8JD5 - chains A and B of the 6 polymer chains in the assembly; structure by electron microscopy, 3.60 A resolution.

# Chain A
Name: Guanine nucleotide-binding protein G(i) subunit alpha-1
Organism: Homo sapiens
UniProt: P63096 (GNAI1_HUMAN); residues 1-354 here = UniProt positions 1-354
Amino-acid sequence (354 residues; each row starts with the number of its first residue):
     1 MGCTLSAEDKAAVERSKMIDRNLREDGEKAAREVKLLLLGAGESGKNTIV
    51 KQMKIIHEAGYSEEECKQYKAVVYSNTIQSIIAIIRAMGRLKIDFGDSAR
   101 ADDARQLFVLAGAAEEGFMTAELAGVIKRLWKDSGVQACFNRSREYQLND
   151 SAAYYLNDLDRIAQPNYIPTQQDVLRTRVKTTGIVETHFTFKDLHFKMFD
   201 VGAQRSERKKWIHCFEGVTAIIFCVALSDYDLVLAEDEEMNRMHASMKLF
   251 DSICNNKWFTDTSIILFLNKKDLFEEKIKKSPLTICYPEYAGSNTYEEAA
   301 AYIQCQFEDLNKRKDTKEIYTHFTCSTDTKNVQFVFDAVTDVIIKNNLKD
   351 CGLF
Unresolved in the structure: 1-5, 55-181
Construct notes: engineered mutation Asn47 (Ser in P63096), Ala203 (Gly in P63096), Ala245 (Glu in P63096), Ser326 (Ala in P63096)
Curated features (UniProtKB/Swiss-Prot):
  - region: Lys35 to Lys46, Thr48 (G1 motif), Asp173 to Thr181 (G2 motif), Phe196 to Gly202, Gln204, Arg205 (G3 motif), Ile265 to Asp272 (G4 motif), Thr324, Cys325, Thr327 to Thr329 (G5 motif)
  - binding site (GTP): Glu43 to Lys46, Thr48, Ser151, Leu175 to Thr181, Asp200 to Gly202, Gln204, Asn269 to Asp272
  - binding site (Mg(2+)): Thr181
  - modified residue: Arg178 (ADP-ribosylarginine), Gln204 (Deamidated glutamine), Cys351 (ADP-ribosylcysteine)
  - lipidation: Gly2 (N-myristoyl glycine), Cys3 (S-palmitoyl cysteine)
  - natural variant: Gly40 (G40C: In NEDHISB; G40R: In NEDHISB), Gly45 (G45D: In NEDHISB), Thr48 (T48I: In NEDHISB; T48K: In NEDHISB), Gln52 (Q52P: In NEDHISB), Ser75 (deletion: In NEDHISB; uncertain significance), Gln172 (deletion: In NEDHISB), Asp173 (D173V: In NEDHISB), Glu186 to Phe189 (deletion: In NEDHISB; uncertain significance), Cys224 (C224Y: In NEDHISB), Lys270 (K270N: In NEDHISB; K270R: In NEDHISB), Asp272 (D272G: In NEDHISB), Val332 (V332E: In NEDHISB; uncertain significance)
  - mutagenesis: Gly42 (G42R: Abolishes switch to an activated conformation and dissociation from beta and gamma subunits upon GTP binding. Abolishes interaction with RGS family members), Glu116 (E116L: Enhances interaction (inactive GDP-bound) with RGS14), Gln147 (Q147L: Enhances interaction (inactive GDP-bound) with RGS14)

# Chain B
Name: Guanine nucleotide-binding protein G(I)/G(S)/G(T) subunit beta-1
Organism: Homo sapiens
UniProt: P62873 (GBB1_HUMAN); residues 2-340 here = UniProt positions 2-340
Amino-acid sequence (351 residues; each row starts with the number of its first residue; numbers below 1 keep their minus sign (Met-10 is residue -10)):
   -10 MHHHHHHGSLLQSELDQLRQEAEQLKNQIRDARKACADATLSQITNNIDP
    40 VGRIQMRTRRTLRGHLAKIYAMHWGTDSRLLVSASQDGKLIIWDSYTTNK
    90 VHAIPLRSSWVMTCAYAPSGNYVACGGLDNICSIYNLKTREGNVRVSREL
   140 AGHTGYLSCCRFLDDNQIVTSSGDTTCALWDIETGQQTTTFTGHTGDVMS
   190 LSLAPDTRLFVSGACDASAKLWDVREGMCRQTFTGHESDINAICFFPNGN
   240 AFATGSDDATCRLFDLRADQELMTYSHDNIICGITSVSFSKSGRLLLAGY
   290 DDFNCNVWDALKADRAGVLAGHDNRVSCLGVTDDGMAVATGSWDSFLKIW
   340 N
Unresolved in the structure: -10 to 6
Construct notes: initiating methionine (-10); expression tag (-9 to 1)
Curated features (UniProtKB/Swiss-Prot):
  - modified residue: Ser2 (N-acetylserine), His266 (Phosphohistidine)
  - natural variant: Leu30 (L30F: In MRD42; uncertain significance), Arg52 (R52G: In MRD42), Gly64 (G64V: In MRD42), Asp76 (D76E: In MRD42; D76G: In MRD42), Gly77 (G77S: In MRD42), Lys78 (K78R: In MRD42), Ile80 (I80N: In MRD42; I80T: In MRD42), His91 (H91R: In MRD42; uncertain significance), Ala92 (A92T: In MRD42), Pro94 (P94S: In MRD42), Leu95 (L95P: In MRD42), Arg96 (R96L: In MRD42), 5 further natural variant entries in UniProt

# How chain A and chain B interact
Pairs across the interface (46; chain A residue first):
  Ala12(A) with Asn88(B)
  Arg15(A) with Val90(B), hydrogen bond (side chain-backbone); His91(B)
  Ser16(A) with Asn88(B); Lys89(B), hydrogen bond (side chain-backbone)
  Ile19(A) with Lys89(B); Ala92(B), hydrophobic
  Asp20(A) with Lys89(B), salt bridge
  Leu23(A) with Gly53(B); Leu55(B); Lys78(B); Ile80(B), hydrophobic; Lys89(B); Ala92(B), hydrophobic
  Gly27(A) with Leu55(B)
  Thr182(A) with Asn119(B), hydrogen bond (backbone-side chain); Thr143(B), hydrogen bond (side chain-backbone)
  Gly183(A) with Leu117(B)
  Ile184(A) with Trp99(B); Asp118(B)
  Phe199(A) with Trp99(B), hydrophobic
  Gln204(A) with Leu117(B), hydrogen bond (side chain-backbone); Gly144(B), hydrogen bond (side chain-backbone); Tyr145(B)
  Ser206(A) with Gly144(B); Tyr145(B); Gly162(B), hydrogen bond (side chain-backbone); Asp186(B)
  Glu207(A) with Asp186(B), hydrogen bond (backbone-side chain)
  Lys209(A) with Asp228(B), salt bridge
  Lys210(A) with Met101(B); Tyr145(B); Met188(B); Cys204(B); Asp228(B), salt bridge
  Trp211(A) with Leu117(B), hydrophobic; Tyr145(B)
  His213(A) with Lys57(B); Trp332(B)
  Cys214(A) with Tyr59(B), hydrogen bond; Gln75(B), hydrogen bond; Trp99(B)
  Phe215(A) with Trp99(B); Leu117(B), hydrophobic
  Trp258(A) with Arg314(B); Trp332(B), hydrophobic
Other interface residues (no listed pair), chain A (26 interface residues in all): Val13, Arg24, Asp26, Ala30, Glu216
Other interface residues (no listed pair), chain B (31 interface residues in all): Asp76, Gly131, His142, Asp163

# Overview
26 residues of chain A and 31 residues of chain B are in contact; the contacts include 10 hydrogen bonds and 3
salt bridges. Among the polar pairs are Asp20(A)-Lys89(B), Lys209(A)-Asp228(B) and Lys210(A)-Asp228(B).
Here chain A is Guanine nucleotide-binding protein G(i) subunit alpha-1 and chain B is Guanine
nucleotide-binding protein G(I)/G(S)/G(T) subunit beta-1, both from Homo sapiens. Entry 8JD5 (Cryo-EM
structure of Gi1-bound mGlu2-mGlu4 heterodimer) was determined by electron microscopy (same publication as
8JCU, 8JCV, 8JCW, 8JCX, 8JCY, 8JCZ and 6 further entries).
